PDB entry 4IHN | X-ray diffraction, 1.16 A resolution | chains A and B

Chain A:
Molecule: Insulin A chain
Organism: Bos taurus
Reference sequence: P01317 (INS_BOVIN); residues 1-21 here correspond to UniProt positions 85-105 (UniProt number = residue number + 84)
Sequence (21 residues; each row starts with the number of its first residue):
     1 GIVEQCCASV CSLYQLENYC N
Cystine bridges: Cys6-Cys11

Chain B:
Molecule: Insulin B chain
Organism: Bos taurus
Reference sequence: P01317 (INS_BOVIN); residues 1-30 here correspond to UniProt positions 25-54 (UniProt number = residue number + 24)
Sequence (30 residues; numbered 1 to 30; the number before each row is that of its first residue):
     1 FVNQHLCGSH LVEALYLVCG ERGFFYTPKA

Interface between chain A and chain B:
Disulfides between the chains: Cys7(A)-Cys7(B), Cys20(A)-Cys19(B)
Residue-residue contacts - 41 pairs, chain A then chain B:
  Gly1(A) with Ala30(B)
  Ile2(A) with Leu11(B), hydrophobic; Leu15(B), hydrophobic
  Val3(A) with Pro28(B), hydrophobic
  Cys6(A) with Gln4(B); His5(B); Leu6(B), hydrogen bond (backbone-backbone); Leu11(B), hydrophobic
  Cys7(A) with His5(B); Leu6(B), hydrogen bond (backbone-backbone); Cys7(B), disulfide
  Ala8(A) with His5(B)
  Ser9(A) with His5(B)
  Val10(A) with Asn3(B); Gln4(B); His5(B)
  Cys11(A) with Val2(B); Asn3(B); Gln4(B), hydrogen bond (backbone-backbone); Leu6(B), hydrophobic
  Ser12(A) with Val2(B); Asn3(B)
  Leu13(A) with Val2(B); Val18(B), hydrophobic
  Leu16(A) with Val2(B), hydrophobic; Leu11(B), hydrophobic; Leu15(B), hydrophobic; Val18(B), hydrophobic
  Glu17(A) with Val18(B); Arg22(B), salt bridge
  Asn18(A) with Phe25(B)
  Tyr19(A) with Leu15(B), hydrophobic; Phe24(B); Phe25(B), hydrogen bond (backbone-backbone)
  Cys20(A) with Cys19(B), disulfide; Arg22(B); Gly23(B)
  Asn21(A) with Arg22(B); Gly23(B), hydrogen bond (backbone-backbone); Phe24(B), hydrogen bond (side chain-backbone); Phe25(B)
Also at the interface, not in a pair above, chain B (19 interface residues in all): Ala14, Tyr26, Thr27

In short:
The interface between chain A and chain B involves 17 residues on one side and 19 on the other, with 2
disulfide bonds, 6 hydrogen bonds and 1 salt bridge. Polar pairs include Glu17(A)-Arg22(B), Asn21(A)-Phe24(B)
and Cys6(A)-Leu6(B).
Chain A is Insulin A chain and chain B is Insulin B chain, both from Bos taurus; the structure, High
Resolution Insulin by Langmuir-Blodgett Modified Hanging Drop Vapour Diffusion, was determined by X-ray
diffraction.
